3T1H - chains A and E of the 23 polymer chains in the assembly; structure by X-ray diffraction, 3.11 A resolution.

Chain A:
Molecule: 16s rRNA
Source organism: Thermus thermophilus
Sequence (1513 nucleotides; row label = number of the first residue in the row; note: 4 numbers in that range are skipped by the numbering (no residue carries them; nothing is unmodelled there)):
     5 UGGAGAGUUUGAUCCUGGCUCAGGGUGAACGCUGGCGGCGUGCCUAAGAC
    55 AUGCAAGUCGUGCGGGCCGCGGGGUUUUACUCCGUGGUCAGCGGCGGACG
   105 GGUGAGUAACGCGUGGGUGACCUACCCGGAAGAGGGGGACAACCCGGGGA
   155 AACUCGGGCUAAUCCCCCAUGUGGACCCGCCCCUUGGGGUGUGUCCAAAG
   205 GGCUUUGCCCGCUUCCGGAUGGGCCCGCGUCCCAUCAGCUAGUUGGUGGG
   255 GUAAUGGCCCACCAAGGCGACGACGGGUAGCCGGUCUGAGAGGAUGGCCG
   305 GCCACAGGGGCACUGAGACACGGGCCCCACUCCUACGGGAGGCAGCAGUU
   355 AGGAAUCUUCCGCAAUGGGCGCAAGCCUGACGGAGCGACGCCGCUUGGAG
   405 GAAGAAGCCCUUCGGGGUGUAAACUCCUGAACCCGGGACGAAACCCCCGA
   455 CGAGGGGACUGACGGUACCGGGGUAAUAGCGCCGGCCAACUCCGUGCCAG
   505 CAGCCGCGGUAAUACGGAGGGCGCGAGCGUUACCCGGAUUCACUGGGCGU
   555 AAAGGGCGUGUAGGCGGCCUGGGGCGUCCCAUGUGAAAGACCACGGCUCA
   605 ACCGUGGGGGAGCGUGGGAUACGCUCAGGCUAGACGGUGGGAGAGGGUGG
   655 UGGAAUUCCCGGAGUAGCGGUGAAAUGCGCAGAUACCGGGAGGAACGCCG
   705 AUGGCGAAGGCAGCCACCUGGUCCACCCGUGACGCUGAGGCGCGAAAGCG
   755 UGGGGAGCAAACCGGAUUAGAUACCCGGGUAGUCCACGCCCUAAACGAUG
   805 CGCGCUAGGUCUCUGGGUCUCCUGGGGGCCGAAGCUAACGCGUUAAGCGC
   855 GCCGCCUGGGGAGUACGGCCGCAAGGCUGAAACUCAAAGGAAUUGACGGG
   905 GGCCCGCACAAGCGGUGGAGCAUGUGGUUUAAUUCGAAGCAACGCGAAGA
   955 ACCUUACCAGGCCUUGACAUGCUAGGGAACCCGGGUGAAAGCCUGGGGUG
  1005 CCCCGCGAGGGGAGCCCUAGCACAGGUGCUGCAUGGCCGUCGUCAGCUCG
  1055 UGCCGUGAGGUGUUGGGUUAAGUCCCGCAACGAGCGCAACCCCCGCCGUU
  1105 AGUUGCCAGCGGUUCGGCCGGGCACUCUAACGGGACUGCCCGCGAAAGCG
  1155 GGAGGAAGGAGGGGACGACGUCUGGUCAGCAUGGCCCUUACGGCCUGGGC
  1205 GACACACGUGCUACAAUGCCCACUACAAAGCGAUGCCACCCGGCAACGGG
  1255 GAGCUAAUCGCAAAAAGGUGGGCCCAGUUCGGAUUGGGGUCUGCAACCCG
  1305 ACCCCAUGAAGCCGGAAUCGCUAGUAAUCGCGGAUCAGCCAUGCCGCGGU
  1355 GAAUACGUUCCCGGGCCUUGUACACACCGCCCGUCACGCCAUGGGAGCGG
  1405 GCUCUACCCGAAGUCGCCGGGAGCCUACGGGCAGGCGCCGAGGGUAGGGC
  1455 CCGUGACUGGGGCGAAGUCGUAACAAGGUAGCUGUACCGGAAGGUGCGGC
  1505 UGGAUCA
  1516 CUUUCU
Differences from the reference sequence: insertion (1517-1521)
Bound ions: Mg2+ site 1: U12, G21, G22; Mg2+ site 2 near G21 (its only coordinating residue here); Mg2+ site 3: C48, G108; Mg2+ site 4 near A53 (its only coordinating residue here); Mg2+ site 5 near U56 (its only coordinating residue here); Mg2+ site 6: A109, G110, G284; Mg2+ site 7 near G115 (its only coordinating residue here); Mg2+ site 8: G151, G152; Mg2+ site 9 near C163 (its only coordinating residue here); Mg2+ site 10 near G175 (its only coordinating residue here); Mg2+ site 11 near U188 (its only coordinating residue here); Mg2+ site 12 near G193 (its only coordinating residue here); 81 more Mg2+ sites not listed
Ligand contacts: paromomycin (PAR): C1386, G1387, U1388, C1389, A1390, C1391, G1466, C1467, G1468, A1469, A1470, G1471, U1472, C1473

Chain E:
Molecule: 30S ribosomal protein S5
Source organism: Thermus thermophilus
Reference sequence: Q5SHQ5 (RS5_THET8); residue numbers follow UniProt; this construct covers 1-162
Chain sequence (162 residues; numbered 1 to 162; the number before each row is that of its first residue):
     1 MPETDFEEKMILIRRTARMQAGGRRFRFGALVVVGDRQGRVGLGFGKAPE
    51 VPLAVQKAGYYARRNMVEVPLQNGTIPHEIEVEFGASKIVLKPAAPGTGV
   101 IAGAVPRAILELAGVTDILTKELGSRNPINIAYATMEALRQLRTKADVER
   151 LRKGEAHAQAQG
Disordered / not traced: 1-4, 155-162

Interface between chain A and chain E:
Residue-residue contacts - 81 pairs, chain A then chain E:
  U5(A) with Ala-95(E), base contact; Pro-96(E), base contact
  G6(A) with Ala-94(E), base contact; Ala-95(E), hydrogen bond to the base; Thr-98(E), hydrogen bond to the base; Leu-119(E), base contact
  G7(A) with Lys-92(E), hydrogen bond to the base; Ile-101(E), phosphate contact; Thr-120(E), hydrogen bond to the sugar; Lys-121(E), base contact
  A8(A) with Ile-101(E), phosphate contact; Ala-102(E), hydrogen bond to the sugar; Gly-103(E), sugar contact; Arg-107(E), base contact; Thr-120(E), sugar contact
  G9(A) with Gly-103(E), hydrogen bond to the phosphate; Lys-121(E), salt bridge to the phosphate; Glu-122(E), hydrogen bond to the phosphate; Arg-126(E), hydrogen bond to the base
  A10(A) with Arg-126(E), salt bridge to the phosphate
  G15(A) with Ala-17(E), hydrogen bond to the base; Arg-18(E), base contact; Met-19(E), base contact; Arg-24(E), hydrogen bond to the sugar
  A16(A) with Thr-16(E), hydrogen bond to the sugar; Ala-17(E), hydrogen bond to the sugar
  U17(A) with Arg-14(E), phosphate contact
  C18(A) with Arg-14(E), salt bridge to the phosphate; Asn-127(E), hydrogen bond to the phosphate; Asn-130(E), phosphate contact
  C19(A) with Ala-86(E), phosphate contact; Ser-125(E), hydrogen bond to the phosphate; Asn-127(E), phosphate contact; Asn-130(E), hydrogen bond to the phosphate
  U20(A) with Ala-86(E), phosphate contact; Ser-125(E), phosphate contact
  G541(A) with Lys-121(E), phosphate contact
  A542(A) with Lys-121(E), salt bridge to the phosphate; Arg-126(E), salt bridge to the phosphate
  U543(A) with Leu-123(E), base contact
  A841(A) with Gly-85(E), phosphate contact
  U898(A) with Arg-18(E), sugar contact; Met-19(E), hydrogen bond to the sugar; Gln-20(E), phosphate contact
  G899(A) with Met-19(E), sugar contact; Gln-20(E), hydrogen bond to the phosphate; Ala-21(E), hydrogen bond to the phosphate
  A900(A) with Ala-21(E), phosphate contact
  C1051(A) with Arg-25(E), hydrogen bond to the phosphate
  U1052(A) with Arg-18(E), salt bridge to the phosphate; Gln-20(E), phosphate contact; Arg-25(E), salt bridge to the phosphate
  G1054(A) with Pro-49(E), phosphate contact; Leu-53(E), phosphate contact; Lys-57(E), salt bridge to the phosphate
  U1055(A) with Lys-57(E), salt bridge to the phosphate
  G1056(A) with Tyr-60(E), hydrogen bond to the phosphate; Tyr-61(E), hydrogen bond to the phosphate
  G1059(A) with Lys-47(E), hydrogen bond to the base
  U1060(A) with Asn-130(E), hydrogen bond to the sugar; Tyr-133(E), sugar contact
  G1061(A) with Arg-14(E), hydrogen bond to the phosphate; Tyr-133(E), hydrogen bond to the phosphate
  A1062(A) with Arg-14(E), salt bridge to the phosphate; Thr-16(E), hydrogen bond to the phosphate; Ala-17(E), sugar contact; Phe-45(E), phosphate contact; Lys-47(E), phosphate contact
  G1063(A) with Thr-16(E), hydrogen bond to the phosphate; Ala-17(E), phosphate contact; Arg-18(E), phosphate contact; Arg-27(E), salt bridge to the phosphate
  G1064(A) with Arg-27(E), salt bridge to the phosphate
  C1173(A) with Arg-25(E), hydrogen bond to the base
  U1175(A) with Gly-22(E), sugar contact
  A1378(A) with Met-19(E), sugar contact; Arg-24(E), sugar contact
  C1379(A) with Arg-24(E), salt bridge to the phosphate
  A1380(A) with Gln-20(E), base contact; Gly-22(E), base contact; Gly-23(E), base contact
Interface residues without a listed pair, chain A (37 interface residues in all): C1053, G1174
Interface residues without a listed pair, chain E (44 interface residues in all): Phe-84, Ser-87, Val-90, Ile-129

In short:
37 residues of chain A and 44 residues of chain E are in contact; the contacts include 28 hydrogen bonds and
13 salt bridges. Polar pairs include G6(A)/Ala-95(E), G6(A)/Thr-98(E) and G7(A)/Lys-92(E). Ligands of chain A:
paromomycin. U12(A), G21(A) and G22(A) form the Mg2+ site 1.
Chain A is 16s rRNA and chain E is 30S ribosomal protein S5, both from Thermus thermophilus; the structure,
Structure of the Thermus thermophilus 30S ribosomal subunit complexed with a human anti-codon stem loop (HASL)
..., was determined by X-ray diffraction together with 3T1Y from the same study.
